Entry 6RWN (electron microscopy, 3.10 A resolution); this record covers chains L and J of the 16 polymer chains in the assembly.

# Chain L (and J)
Protein: Pol protein
Organism: Simian immunodeficiency virus
Notes: chain J of this document is another copy of the same molecule, construct and numbering; everything in this record applies to it too
Reference sequence: E1ANT8 (E1ANT8_SIV); residues 1-289 here correspond to UniProt positions 735-1023 (UniProt number = residue number + 734)
Chain sequence (290 residues; row label = number of the first residue in the row; numbering starts at 0):
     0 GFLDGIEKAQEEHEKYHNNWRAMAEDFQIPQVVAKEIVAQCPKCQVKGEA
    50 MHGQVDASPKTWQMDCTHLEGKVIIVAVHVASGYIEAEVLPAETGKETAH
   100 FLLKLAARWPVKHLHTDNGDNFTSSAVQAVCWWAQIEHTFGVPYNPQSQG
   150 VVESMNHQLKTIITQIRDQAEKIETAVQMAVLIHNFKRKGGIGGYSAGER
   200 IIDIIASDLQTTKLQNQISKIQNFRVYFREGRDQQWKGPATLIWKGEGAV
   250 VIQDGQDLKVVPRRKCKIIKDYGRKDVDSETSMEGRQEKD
Not modelled in the structure: 0-56, 141-149, 273-289 (chain J: 0, 45-56, 141-149, 274-289)
Sequence notes: expression tag (0); engineered mutation Asp119 (Ala853 in E1ANT8)
What the authors report for this chain:
  - binding site for Dolutegravir: Asn117, Gly118

# How chain L and chain J interact
Contacting residue pairs (9; chain L residue first):
  Trp131(L) with Lys14(J), hydrogen bond (backbone-side chain)
  Trp132(L) with Tyr15(J), hydrogen bond (backbone-side chain)
  Gln134(L) with Glu11(J); Lys14(J); Tyr15(J)
  Lys219(L) with Glu24(J), salt bridge
  Tyr271(L) with Gln209(J); Lys212(J)
  Gly272(L) with Gln216(J)
Other interface residues (no listed pair), chain L (7 interface residues in all): Ala133
Other interface residues (no listed pair), chain J (9 interface residues in all): Ala205, Leu208

# Summary
Chain L and chain J form an interface of 7 and 9 residues respectively; the contacts include 2 hydrogen bonds
and 1 salt bridge. Polar pairs include Lys219(L)-Glu24(J), Trp131(L)-Lys14(J) and Trp132(L)-Tyr15(J). From the
paper: a binding site for Dolutegravir at Asn117(L) and Gly118(L).
Chain L and chain J are both Pol protein (Simian immunodeficiency virus); the structure, SIVrcm intasome in
complex with dolutegravir, was determined by electron microscopy, deposited together with 6RWL, 6RWM and 6RWO.
